8W8O - chains C and G of the 9 polymer chains in the assembly; structure by X-ray diffraction, 2.51 A resolution.

# Chain C
Name: DNA-directed RNA polymerase subunit beta
From: Thermus thermophilus HB8
Notes: EC 2.7.7.6
Reference sequence: Q8RQE9 (RPOB_THET8); residue numbers follow UniProt; this construct covers 1-1119
Amino-acid sequence (1119 residues; numbered 1 to 1119; the number before each row is that of its first residue):
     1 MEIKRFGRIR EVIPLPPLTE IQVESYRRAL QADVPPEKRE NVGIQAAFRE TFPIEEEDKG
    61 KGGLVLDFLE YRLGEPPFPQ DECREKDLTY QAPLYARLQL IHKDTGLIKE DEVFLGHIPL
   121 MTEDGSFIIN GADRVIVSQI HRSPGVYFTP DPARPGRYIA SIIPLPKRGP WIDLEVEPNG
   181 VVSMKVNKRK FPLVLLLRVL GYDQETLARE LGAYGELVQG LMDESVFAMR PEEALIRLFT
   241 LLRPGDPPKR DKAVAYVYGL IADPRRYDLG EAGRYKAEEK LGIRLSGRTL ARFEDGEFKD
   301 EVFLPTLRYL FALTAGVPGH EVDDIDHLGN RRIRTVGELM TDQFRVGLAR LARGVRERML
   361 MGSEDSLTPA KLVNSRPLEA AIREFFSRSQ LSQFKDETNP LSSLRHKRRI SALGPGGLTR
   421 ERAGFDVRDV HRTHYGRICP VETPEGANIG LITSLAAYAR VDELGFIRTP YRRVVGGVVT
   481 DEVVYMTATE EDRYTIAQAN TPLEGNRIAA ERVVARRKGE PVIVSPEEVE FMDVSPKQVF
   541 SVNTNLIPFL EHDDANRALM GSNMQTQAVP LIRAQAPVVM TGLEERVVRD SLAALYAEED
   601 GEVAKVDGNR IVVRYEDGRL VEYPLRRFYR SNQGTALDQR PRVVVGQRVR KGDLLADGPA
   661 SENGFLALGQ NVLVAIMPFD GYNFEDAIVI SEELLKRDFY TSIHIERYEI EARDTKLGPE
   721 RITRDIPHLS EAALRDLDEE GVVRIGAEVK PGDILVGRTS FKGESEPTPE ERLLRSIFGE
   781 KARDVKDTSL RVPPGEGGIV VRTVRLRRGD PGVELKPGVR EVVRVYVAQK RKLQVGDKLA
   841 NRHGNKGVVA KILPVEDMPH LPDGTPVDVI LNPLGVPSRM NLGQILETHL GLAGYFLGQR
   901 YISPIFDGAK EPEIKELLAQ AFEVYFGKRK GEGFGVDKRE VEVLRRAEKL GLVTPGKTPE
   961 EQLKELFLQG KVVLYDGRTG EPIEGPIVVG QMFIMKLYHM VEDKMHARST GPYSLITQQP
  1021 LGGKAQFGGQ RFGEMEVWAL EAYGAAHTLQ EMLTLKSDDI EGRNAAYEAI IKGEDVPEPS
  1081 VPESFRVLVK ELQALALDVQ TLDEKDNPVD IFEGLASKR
Disordered / not traced: 57-62, 364-367, 811, 1119

# Chain G
Molecule: 21-nt DNA strand
Sequence (21 nucleotides; each row starts with the number of its first residue):
     1 CCTGCATCCG TGAGTCCAGG G
Disordered / not traced: 1-3

# Chain C / chain G interface
Pairs across the interface (9):
  Arg134(C) - DG21(G)  sugar contact
  Phe394(C) - DG21(G)  stacking on the base
  Glu421(C) - DG14(G)  base contact
  Arg422(C) - DA13(G)  base contact
  Arg422(C) - DG14(G)  hydrogen bond to the base
  Gly1023(C) - DG19(G)  phosphate contact
  Lys1024(C) - DG19(G)  hydrogen bond to the phosphate
  Arg1031(C) - DC17(G)  salt bridge to the phosphate
  Met1035(C) - DC16(G)  sugar contact
Other interface residues (no listed pair), chain C (10 interface residues in all): Ala1025, Gln1030
Other interface residues (no listed pair), chain G (8 interface residues in all): DT15, DA18

# In short
10 residues of chain C face 8 of chain G across their interface; the contacts include 2 hydrogen bonds, 1 salt
bridge and 1 aromatic stacking contact. Among the polar pairs are Arg422(C)-DG14(G), Lys1024(C)-DG19(G) and
Arg1031(C)-DC17(G).
Here chain C is DNA-directed RNA polymerase subunit beta (Thermus thermophilus HB8) and chain G is a 21-nt DNA
strand. Entry 8W8O (Thermus thermophilus initiation complex in the half-translocated state) was determined by
X-ray diffraction together with 8W8N and 8W8P from the same study.
